7OTQ - chains D and I of the 11 polymer chains in the assembly; structure by electron microscopy, 4.80 A resolution (low resolution: residue-level contacts below are approximate; hydrogen-bond / salt-bridge calls are withheld).

== Chain D ==
Protein: Histone H2B 1.1
From: Xenopus laevis
Reference sequence: P02281 (H2B11_XENLA); residues 1-122 here correspond to UniProt positions 5-126 (UniProt number = residue number + 4)
Chain sequence (123 residues; each row starts with the number of its first residue; numbering starts at 0):
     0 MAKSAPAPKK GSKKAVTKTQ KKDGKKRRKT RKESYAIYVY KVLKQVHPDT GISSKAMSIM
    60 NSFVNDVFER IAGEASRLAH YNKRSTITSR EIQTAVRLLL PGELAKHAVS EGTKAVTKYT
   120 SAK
Unresolved in the structure: 0-27
Sequence notes: initiating methionine (0); conflict Thr29 (Ser33 in P02281)
Swiss-Prot annotation at these positions:
  - modified residue: Lys2 (N6-acetyllysine), Lys9 (N6-acetyllysine), Ser11 (Phosphoserine), Lys12 (N6-acetyllysine), Lys17 (N6-acetyllysine)
  - glycosylation: Ser109 (O-linked (GlcNAc) serine)
  - cross-link: Lys117 (Glycyl lysine isopeptide (Lys-Gly) (interchain with G-Cter in ubiquitin))

== Chain I ==
Molecule: DNA (149-MER) Widom 601 sequence
Sequence (160 nucleotides; each row starts with the number of its first residue; numbers below 1 keep their minus sign (DT-83 is residue -83)):
   -83 TCTAGGTGAC CATCAGAATC CCGGTGCCGA GGCCGCTCAA TTGGTCGTAG ACAGCTCTAG
   -23 CACCGCTTAA ACGCACGTAC GCGCTGTCCC CCGCGTTTTA ACCGCCAAGG GGATTACTCC
    37 CTAGTCTCCA GGCACGTGTC AGATATATAC ATCGATAGGC
Unresolved in the structure: -83 to -73

== Chain D / chain I interface ==
Residue-residue contacts (15; chain D residue first):
  Thr29(D) - DT30(I)
  Arg30(D) - DT-47(I)
  Arg30(D) - DC-46(I)
  Tyr39(D) - DG-53(I)
  Tyr39(D) - DG-52(I)
  Gly50(D) - DG-53(I)
  Ile51(D) - DA-54(I)
  Ile51(D) - DG-53(I)
  Ser52(D) - DA-54(I)
  Ser53(D) - DA-54(I)
  Arg83(D) - DG-34(I)
  Arg83(D) - DA-33(I)
  Ser84(D) - DG-34(I)
  Thr85(D) - DA-35(I)
  Thr85(D) - DG-34(I)
Other interface residues (no listed pair), chain D (11 interface residues in all): Lys54

== Overview ==
11 residues of chain D and 9 residues of chain I are in contact.
Here chain D is Histone H2B 1.1 (Xenopus laevis) and chain I is DNA (149-MER) Widom 601 sequence. Entry 7OTQ
(Cryo-EM structure of ALC1/CHD1L bound to a PARylated nucleosome) was determined by electron microscopy.
